PDB entry 4DR7 | X-ray diffraction, 3.75 A resolution | chains A and K of the 25 polymer chains in the assembly

# Chain A
Molecule: 16S rRNA
From: Thermus thermophilus
Sequence (1522 nucleotides; row label = number of the first residue in the row; note: 42 numbers in that range are skipped by the numbering (no residue carries them; nothing is unmodelled there); a row labelled like 190A-190L holds insertion residues (190A, then the next letters in order); numbering starts at 0):
     0 UUUGUUGGAGAGUUUGAUCCUGGCUCAGGGUGAACGCUGGCGGCGUGCCU
    50 AAGACAUGCAAGUCGUGCGGG
    73 CCGCGGGGUUUU
    88 ACUCCG
    95 UGGUC
   101 AGCGGCGGACGGGUGAGUAACGCGUGGGU
  129A G
   130 ACCUACCCGGAAGAGGGGGACAACCCGGGGAAACUCGGGCUAAUCCCCCA
   180 UGUGGACCCGC
190A-190L CCCUUGGGGUGU
   191 GUCCAAAGGGCUUU
   216 GCCCGCUUCCGGAUGGGCCCGCGUCCCAUCAGCUAGUUGGUGGGGUAAUG
   266 GCCCACCAAGGCGACGACGGGUAGCCGGUCUGAGAGGAUGGCCGGCCACA
   316 GGGGCACUGAGACACGGGCCCCACUCCUACGGGAGGCAGCAGUUAGGAAU
   366 CUUCCGCAAUGGGCGCAAGCCUGACGGAGCGACGCCGCUUGGAGGAAGAA
   416 GCCCUUCGGGGUGUAAACUCCUGAA
   442 CCCGGGACGAAACCCCCGACGA
   474 GGGGACUGACGGUACCGGG
   494 GUAAUAGCGCCGGCCAACUCCGUGCCAGCAGCCGCGGUAAUACGGAGGGC
   544 GCGAGCGUUACCCGGAUUCACUGGGCGUAAAGGGCGUGUAGGCGGCCUGG
   594 GGCGUCCCAUGUGAAAGACCACGGCUCAACCGUGGGGGAGCGUGGGAUAC
   644 GCUCAGGCUAGACGGUGGGAGAGGGUGGUGGAAUUCCCGGAGUAGCGGUG
   694 AAAUGCGCAGAUACCGGGAGGAACGCCGAUGGCGAAGGCAGCCACCUGGU
   744 CCACCCGUGACGCUGAGGCGCGAAAGCGUGGGGAGCAAACCGGAUUAGAU
   794 ACCCGGGUAGUCCACGCCCUAAACGAUGCGCGCUAGGUCUCUGGGUCU
   848 CCUGGGGGCCGAAGCUAACGCGUUAAGCGCGCCGCCUGGGGAGUACGGCC
   898 GCAAGGCUGAAACUCAAAGGAAUUGACGGGGGCCCGCACAAGCGGUGGAG
   948 CAUGUGGUUUAAUUCGAAGXAACGCGAAGAACCUUACCAGGCCUUGACAU
   998 GCUAGG
 1003A G
  1004 AACCCGGGUGAAAGCCUGGGGUGCCCC
1030A-1030D GCGA
  1031 GGGGAGCCCUAGCACAGGUGCUGCAUGGCCGUCGUCAGCUCGUGCCGUGA
  1081 GGUGUUGGGUUAAGUCCCGCAACGAGCGCAACCCCCGCCGUUAGUUGCCA
  1131 GCGGUUCGGCCGGGCACUCUAACGGGACUGCCCGCGAAA
  1171 GCGGGAGGAAGGAGGGGACGACGUCUGGUCAGCAUGGCCCUUACGGCCUG
  1221 GGCGACACACGUGCUACAAUGCCCACUACAAAGCGAUGCCACCCGGCAAC
  1271 GGGGAGCUAAUCGCAAAAAGGUGGGCCCAGUUCGGAUUGGGGUCUGCAAC
  1321 CCGACCCCAUGAAGCCGGAAUCGCUAGUAAUCGCGGAUCAG
 1361A C
  1362 CAUGCCGCGGUGAAUACGUUCCCGGGCCUUGUACACACXGCCXGUXACGC
  1412 CAUGGGAGCGGGCUCUACCCGAAGUCGCCGGG
  1446 AGCCUACGGG
  1459 CAGGCGCCGAGGGUAGGGCCCGUGACUGGGGCGAAGUCGUAACAAGGUAG
  1509 CUGUACCGGAAGGUGCGGCUGGAUCCACUCCUUUCU
Disordered / not traced: 0-4, 1541-1544
Modified positions: PSU (pseudouridine-5'-monophosphate) at position 516, 7MG (7N-methyl-8-hydroguanosine-5'-monophosphate) at position 527, M2G (N2-dimethylguanosine-5'-monophosphate) at position 966, 5MC (5-methylcytidine-5'-monophosphate) at position 967, 2MG (2N-methylguanosine-5'-monophosphate) at position 1207, 5MC (5-methylcytidine-5'-monophosphate) at position 1400, 4OC (4n,o2'-methylcytidine-5'-monophosphate) at position 1402, 5MC (5-methylcytidine-5'-monophosphate) at position 1404, 5MC (5-methylcytidine-5'-monophosphate) at position 1407, UR3 (3-methyluridine-5'-monophoshate) at position 1498, MA6 (6N-dimethyladenosine-5'-monophoshate) at position 1518, MA6 (6N-dimethyladenosine-5'-monophoshate) at position 1519, PSU (pseudouridine-5'-monophosphate) at position 1540, PSU (pseudouridine-5'-monophosphate) at position 1541
Sequence notes: conflict C1534 (A2157 in M26923.1), A1535 (C2158 in M26923.1)
Metal / ion sites: Mg2+ site 1 near U5 (its only coordinating residue here); Mg2+ site 2: U12, G21; Mg2+ site 3 near G21 (its only coordinating residue here); Mg2+ site 4: C48, G115; Mg2+ site 5: A59, U387; Mg2+ site 6 near G61 (its only coordinating residue here); Mg2+ site 7 near U62 (its only coordinating residue here); Mg2+ site 8 near U65 (its only coordinating residue here); Mg2+ site 9: G107, G324, G326; Mg2+ site 10 near A109 (its only coordinating residue here); Mg2+ site 11 near G111 (its only coordinating residue here); Mg2+ site 12 near G113 (its only coordinating residue here); 102 more Mg2+ sites not listed
Ligand contacts: streptomycin (SRY): U12, U13, U14, C526, 7MG_527, C912, A913, A914, A915, C1490, G1491

# Chain K
Molecule: 30S ribosomal protein S11
From: Thermus thermophilus
UniProtKB: P80376 (RS11_THET8); numbering as in UniProt (aligned over 1-129)
Sequence (129 residues; numbered 1 to 129; the number before each row is that of its first residue):
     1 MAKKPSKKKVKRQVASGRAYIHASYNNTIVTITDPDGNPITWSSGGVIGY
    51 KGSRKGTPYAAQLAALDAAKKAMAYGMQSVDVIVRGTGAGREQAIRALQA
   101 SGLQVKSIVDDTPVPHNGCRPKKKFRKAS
Disordered / not traced: 1-10, 128-129
Metal / ion sites: Mg2+: Asn26 (shared with G691(A), U692(A) of chain A)

# Chain A / chain K interface
Residue-residue contacts - 74 pairs, chain A then chain K:
  G674(A) - His116(K)  base contact
  A675(A) - Val114(K)  hydrogen bond to the sugar
  A675(A) - His116(K)  hydrogen bond to the base
  A675(A) - Gly118(K)  base contact
  A676(A) - Pro113(K)  sugar contact
  A676(A) - Val114(K)  sugar contact
  A676(A) - Pro115(K)  sugar contact
  U677(A) - Cys119(K)  base contact
  G683(A) - Asn38(K)  hydrogen bond to the base
  G683(A) - Pro39(K)  base contact
  A684(A) - Asn38(K)  sugar contact
  A684(A) - Pro39(K)  hydrogen bond to the sugar
  G685(A) - Pro39(K)  sugar contact
  G685(A) - Ile40(K)  phosphate contact
  G685(A) - Trp42(K)  sugar contact
  U686(A) - Trp42(K)  hydrogen bond to the sugar
  A687(A) - Lys71(K)  salt bridge to the phosphate
  G688(A) - Trp42(K)  sugar contact
  G688(A) - Ser44(K)  hydrogen bond to the phosphate
  G688(A) - Gly46(K)  sugar contact
  G688(A) - Val47(K)  sugar contact
  C689(A) - Asn27(K)  hydrogen bond to the phosphate
  C689(A) - Ser44(K)  hydrogen bond to the phosphate
  C689(A) - Gly45(K)  hydrogen bond to the phosphate
  C689(A) - Gly46(K)  hydrogen bond to the phosphate
  C689(A) - Lys55(K)  salt bridge to the phosphate
  G690(A) - Ser24(K)  phosphate contact
  G690(A) - Asn27(K)  hydrogen bond to the phosphate
  G690(A) - Lys55(K)  hydrogen bond to the base
  G691(A) - Asn26(K)  hydrogen bond to the phosphate
  G691(A) - Lys51(K)  base contact
  G691(A) - Gly52(K)  base contact
  G691(A) - Lys55(K)  hydrogen bond to the base
  G691(A) - Lys124(K)  hydrogen bond to the phosphate
  U692(A) - Asn26(K)  hydrogen bond to the phosphate
  U692(A) - Gly52(K)  base contact
  U692(A) - Ser53(K)  hydrogen bond to the base
  U692(A) - Lys124(K)  salt bridge to the phosphate
  A694(A) - Ser53(K)  phosphate contact
  A695(A) - Gly52(K)  phosphate contact
  A695(A) - Ser53(K)  hydrogen bond to the phosphate
  A704(A) - Trp42(K)  base contact
  U705(A) - Trp42(K)  base contact
  A706(A) - Thr31(K)  hydrogen bond to the sugar
  C707(A) - Tyr20(K)  sugar contact
  C707(A) - Thr33(K)  sugar contact
  C707(A) - Gly37(K)  hydrogen bond to the sugar
  C707(A) - Pro39(K)  base contact
  C707(A) - Arg85(K)  salt bridge to the phosphate
  C708(A) - Tyr20(K)  phosphate contact
  C708(A) - Asp36(K)  hydrogen bond to the sugar
  C708(A) - Gly37(K)  sugar contact
  C708(A) - Arg85(K)  salt bridge to the phosphate
  G714(A) - Cys119(K)  base contact
  A715(A) - Gly118(K)  base contact
  A716(A) - Asn117(K)  hydrogen bond to the sugar
  A716(A) - Gly118(K)  base contact
  C717(A) - His116(K)  sugar contact
  G718(A) - His116(K)  stacking on the base
  G718(A) - Asn117(K)  sugar contact
  A777(A) - Cys119(K)  base contact
  G778(A) - Cys119(K)  sugar contact
  G778(A) - Arg120(K)  hydrogen bond to the sugar
  C779(A) - Arg120(K)  hydrogen bond to the sugar
  C779(A) - Pro121(K)  phosphate contact
  C779(A) - Lys122(K)  phosphate contact
  C779(A) - Lys123(K)  phosphate contact
  A780(A) - Lys122(K)  salt bridge to the phosphate
  A780(A) - Lys123(K)  hydrogen bond to the phosphate
  C796(A) - Lys123(K)  salt bridge to the phosphate
  C797(A) - Lys124(K)  salt bridge to the phosphate
  G1523(A) - Lys123(K)  salt bridge to the phosphate
  C1524(A) - Arg120(K)  salt bridge to the phosphate
  G1525(A) - Arg120(K)  salt bridge to the phosphate
Other interface residues (no listed pair), chain A (36 interface residues in all): G798
Other interface residues (no listed pair), chain K (40 interface residues in all): Arg18, His22, Ile29, Arg54, Tyr75, Arg126

# Overview
Chain A and chain K form an interface of 36 and 40 residues respectively, with 25 hydrogen bonds, 11 salt
bridges and 1 aromatic stacking contact. Polar pairs include A675(A)-His116(K), G683(A)-Asn38(K) and
G690(A)-Lys55(K). Chain A binds streptomycin.
Here chain A is 16S rRNA and chain K is 30S ribosomal protein S11, both from Thermus thermophilus. Entry 4DR7
(Crystal structure of the Thermus thermophilus (HB8) 30S ribosomal subunit with codon, crystallographically
disordered near-cognate transfer ...) was determined by X-ray diffraction together with 4DR1, 4DR2, 4DR3,
4DR4, 4DR5 and 4DR6 from the same study.
